5JLB - chains A and B; structure by X-ray diffraction, 1.50 A resolution.

Chain A:
Protein: Histone-lysine N-methyltransferase SETD2
Source organism: Homo sapiens
Notes: EC 2.1.1.43; fragment: catalytic domain
Reference sequence: Q9BYW2 (SETD2_HUMAN); residues 1434-1711 here = UniProt positions 1434-1711
Sequence (279 residues; row label = number of the first residue in the row):
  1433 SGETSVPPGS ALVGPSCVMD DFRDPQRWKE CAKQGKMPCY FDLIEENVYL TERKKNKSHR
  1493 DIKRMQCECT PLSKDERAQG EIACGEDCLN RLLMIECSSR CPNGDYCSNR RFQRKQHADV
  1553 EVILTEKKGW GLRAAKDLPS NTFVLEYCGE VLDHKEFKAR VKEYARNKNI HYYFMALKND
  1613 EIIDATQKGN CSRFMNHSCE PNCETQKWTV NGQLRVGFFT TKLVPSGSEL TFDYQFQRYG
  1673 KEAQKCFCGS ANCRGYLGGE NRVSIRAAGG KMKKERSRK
Unresolved in the structure: 1433-1446, 1488-1496, 1704-1711
Construct notes: expression tag (1433)
Bound ions: Zn2+ site 1: C1499, C1501, C1516, C1520; Zn2+ site 2: C1516, C1529, C1533, C1539; Zn2+ site 3: C1631, C1678, C1680, C1685
Residues lining bound ligands: S-adenosylhomocysteine (SAH): K1560, G1561, W1562, I1602, H1603, Y1604, Y1605, R1625, F1626, M1627, N1628, H1629, Y1666, Q1676, K1677, C1678, F1679, C1680, L1689
Swiss-Prot annotation at these positions:
  - binding site (Zn(2+)): C1499, C1501, C1516, C1520, C1529, C1533, C1539, C1631, C1678, C1680, C1685
  - binding site (S-adenosyl-L-methionine): K1560 to W1562, H1603 to Y1605, N1628, H1629, Q1676, F1679
  - modified residue: S1696 (Phosphoserine)
  - natural variant: D1453 (D1453N: In ALL; uncertain significance), D1493 (D1493N: In ALL; uncertain significance), L1609 (L1609P: In ALL; uncertain significance), K1654 (K1654Q: In ALL; uncertain significance), T1663 (T1663M: In ALL; uncertain significance)
  - mutagenesis: F1589 (F1589A: Strongly reduced methyltransferase activity), Y1604 (Y1604A: Increased methyltransferase activity), R1625 (R1625H/G: Loss of methyltransferase activity. Abolishes ability to monomethylate STAT1), C1631 (C1631A: Does not affect methyltransferase activity), E1636 (E1636A: Increased methyltransferase activity), T1637 (T1637A: Increased methyltransferase activity), F1668 (F1668A: Strongly reduced methyltransferase activity), Q1669 (Q1669A: Loss of methyltransferase activity), R1670 (R1670A/V/L/I/F: Impaired methyltransferase activity; R1670P/W/K/Q: Loss of methyltransferase activity), Y1671 (Y1671A: Strongly reduced methyltransferase activity)
From the paper describing this entry:
  - mutagenesis - F1589A (30%-60%), F1668A (30%-60%), Y1671A (30%-60%): decreased catalytic activity
  - mutagenesis - Y1604A, E1636A, T1637A: increased catalytic activity

Chain B:
Protein: Histone H3.3
Notes: fragment: H3 peptide
Reference sequence: P84243 (H33_HUMAN); residues 29-42 here correspond to UniProt positions 30-43 (UniProt number = residue number + 1)
Sequence (14 residues; numbered 29 to 42; the number before each row is that of its first residue):
    29 APSTGGVIKP HRYR
Construct notes: engineered mutation I36 (Lys37 in P84243)
Swiss-Prot annotation at these positions:
  - site: S31 (Interaction with ZMYND11)
  - modified residue: S31 (Phosphoserine), K37 (N6-methyllysine), Y41 (Phosphotyrosine)

Chain A / chain B interface:
Contacting residue pairs (50):
  M1526(A) - R40(B)
  F1589(A) - V35(B)  hydrophobic
  V1593(A) - P30(B)  hydrophobic
  A1597(A) - P30(B)  hydrophobic
  N1601(A) - T32(B)
  Y1604(A) - T32(B)  hydrogen bond (side chain-backbone)
  Y1604(A) - G33(B)
  F1606(A) - G34(B)
  F1606(A) - V35(B)
  F1606(A) - I36(B)  hydrogen bond (backbone-backbone)
  M1607(A) - I36(B)
  M1607(A) - P38(B)  hydrophobic
  A1608(A) - V35(B)
  A1608(A) - I36(B)  hydrogen bond (backbone-backbone)
  A1608(A) - P38(B)
  P1633(A) - Y41(B)  hydrophobic
  E1636(A) - R40(B)  salt bridge
  E1636(A) - Y41(B)  hydrogen bond (side chain-backbone)
  T1637(A) - P38(B)
  T1637(A) - H39(B)  hydrogen bond (side chain-backbone)
  T1637(A) - R40(B)
  Q1638(A) - R40(B)
  K1639(A) - P38(B)
  T1653(A) - Y41(B)
  F1664(A) - I36(B)  hydrophobic
  D1665(A) - H39(B)
  Y1666(A) - I36(B)
  Y1666(A) - K37(B)  hydrogen bond (backbone-backbone)
  Q1667(A) - K37(B)
  Q1667(A) - H39(B)
  F1668(A) - G33(B)
  F1668(A) - G34(B)
  F1668(A) - V35(B)
  Q1669(A) - G34(B)
  Q1669(A) - V35(B)  hydrogen bond (backbone-backbone)
  Q1669(A) - K37(B)
  R1670(A) - G33(B)
  Y1671(A) - P30(B)  hydrophobic
  Y1671(A) - G33(B)  hydrogen bond (backbone-backbone)
  Y1671(A) - G34(B)
  G1672(A) - P30(B)
  G1672(A) - S31(B)
  G1672(A) - T32(B)
  G1672(A) - G33(B)  hydrogen bond (backbone-backbone)
  K1673(A) - A29(B)
  K1673(A) - P30(B)  hydrogen bond (backbone-backbone)
  K1673(A) - S31(B)  hydrogen bond (backbone-backbone)
  E1674(A) - S31(B)  hydrogen bond (backbone-backbone)
  R1694(A) - A29(B)
  A1700(A) - V35(B)
Interface residues without a listed pair, chain A (33 interface residues in all): Y1579, I1602, V1648, I1697, G1701
Interface features reported in the paper:
  - residue pairs: Y1666(A)-I36(B) (hydrophobic contact)

Overview:
Chain A and chain B form an interface of 33 and 13 residues respectively, with 12 hydrogen bonds and 1 salt
bridge. Among the polar pairs are E1636(A)-R40(B), Y1604(A)-T32(B) and E1636(A)-Y41(B). The authors report a
hydrophobic contact between Y1666(A) and I36(B). From the paper: F1589A, F1668A and Y1671A of chain A reduce
catalytic activity; Y1604A, E1636A and T1637A of chain A increase catalytic activity.
Here chain A is Histone-lysine N-methyltransferase SETD2 (Homo sapiens) and chain B is Histone H3.3. Entry
5JLB (Crystal structure of SETD2 bound to histone H3.3 K36I peptide) was determined by X-ray diffraction
together with 5JJY and 5JLE from the same study.
